Entry 8K9G (electron microscopy, 3.49 A resolution); this record covers chains G and F of the 8 polymer chains in the assembly.

# Chain G
Molecule: 21-nt RNA strand
Sequence (21 nucleotides; row label = number of the first residue in the row):
     1 UGAGGUAGUAGGUUGUAUAGU

# Chain F
Protein: TIR domain-containing protein
Organism: Thermoflavifilum thermophilum
UniProtKB: A0A1I7NFG5 (A0A1I7NFG5_9BACT); residues 1-450 here = UniProt positions 1-450
Amino-acid sequence (450 residues; each row starts with the number of its first residue):
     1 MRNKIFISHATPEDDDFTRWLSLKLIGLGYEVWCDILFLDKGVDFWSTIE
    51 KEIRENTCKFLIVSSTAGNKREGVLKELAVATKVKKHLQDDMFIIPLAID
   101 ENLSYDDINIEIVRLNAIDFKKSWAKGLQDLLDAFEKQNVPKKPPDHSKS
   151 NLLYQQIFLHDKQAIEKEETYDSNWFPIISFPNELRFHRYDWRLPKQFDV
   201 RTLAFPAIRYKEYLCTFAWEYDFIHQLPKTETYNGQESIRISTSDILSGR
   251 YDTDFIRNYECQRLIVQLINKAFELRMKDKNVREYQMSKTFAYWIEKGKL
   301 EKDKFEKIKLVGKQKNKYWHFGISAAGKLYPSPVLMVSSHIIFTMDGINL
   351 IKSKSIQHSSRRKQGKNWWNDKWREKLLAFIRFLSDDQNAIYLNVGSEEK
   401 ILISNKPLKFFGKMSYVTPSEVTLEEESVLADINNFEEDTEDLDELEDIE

# How chain G and chain F interact
Contacting residue pairs (25):
  U1(G) with Asn434(F), hydrogen bond to the sugar; Glu437(F), phosphate contact; Glu438(F), hydrogen bond to the base
  G2(G) with Arg362(F), hydrogen bond to the base
  A3(G) with His358(F), base contact; Arg361(F), sugar contact; Arg362(F), hydrogen bond to the sugar
  G4(G) with Met287(F), sugar contact; His340(F), salt bridge to the phosphate
  G5(G) with Tyr285(F), phosphate contact; Met287(F), phosphate contact; Lys354(F), phosphate contact
  U6(G) with Ser288(F), base contact; Lys289(F), hydrogen bond to the base
  G8(G) with Lys289(F), base contact
  G11(G) with Arg263(F), base contact
  G12(G) with Tyr259(F), hydrogen bond to the phosphate; Glu260(F), sugar contact
  U13(G) with Arg209(F), sugar contact; Tyr210(F), phosphate contact; Lys211(F), salt bridge to the phosphate
  U14(G) with Lys196(F), sugar contact; Arg209(F), phosphate contact; Lys211(F), phosphate contact
  G15(G) with Lys196(F), salt bridge to the phosphate
Also at the interface, not in a pair above, chain F (21 interface residues in all): Gln286, Ser339

# Overview
12 residues of chain G and 21 residues of chain F are in contact; the contacts include 6 hydrogen bonds and 3
salt bridges. Polar pairs include U1(G)-Glu438(F), G2(G)-Arg362(F) and U6(G)-Lys289(F).
Chain G is a 21-nt RNA strand and chain F is TIR domain-containing protein (Thermoflavifilum thermophilum);
the structure, Cryo-EM structure of Crt-SPARTA-gRNA-tDNA dimer (conformation-1), was determined by electron
microscopy together with 8IT1, 8ISY, 8ISZ and 8IT0 from the same study.
